3IP5 - chain A; structure by X-ray diffraction, 1.35 A resolution.

== Chain A ==
Name: ABC transporter, substrate binding protein (Amino acid)
Source organism: Agrobacterium tumefaciens
UniProtKB: Q7CX36 (Q7CX36_AGRT5); residues 2-350 here correspond to UniProt positions 24-372 (UniProt number = residue number + 22)
Chain sequence (356 residues; numbered 1 to 356; the number before each row is that of its first residue):
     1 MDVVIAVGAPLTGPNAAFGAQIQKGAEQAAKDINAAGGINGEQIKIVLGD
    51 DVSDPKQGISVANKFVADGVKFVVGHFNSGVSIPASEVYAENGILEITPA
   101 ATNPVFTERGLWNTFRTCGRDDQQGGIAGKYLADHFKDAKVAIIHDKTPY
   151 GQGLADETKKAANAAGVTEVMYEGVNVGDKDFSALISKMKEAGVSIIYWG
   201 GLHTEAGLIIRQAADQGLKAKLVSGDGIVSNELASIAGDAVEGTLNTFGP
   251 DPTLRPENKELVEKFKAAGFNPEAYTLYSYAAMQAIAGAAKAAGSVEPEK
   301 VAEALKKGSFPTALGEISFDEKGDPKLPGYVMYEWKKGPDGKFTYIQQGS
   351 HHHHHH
Disordered / not traced: 349-356
Sequence notes: expression tag (1, 351-356)
Ligand contacts: alanine (ALA): Phe77, Asn78, Ser79, Ala100, Ala101, Thr102, Asn103, Tyr150, Leu202, Asp226, Tyr275
From the paper describing this entry:
  - binding site for alanine: Phe77, Asn78, Ser79, Ala100, Ala101, Thr102, Tyr150, Leu202, Asp226, Tyr275
  - specificity-determining residues: Phe77

== In short ==
Chain A binds alanine. From the paper: a binding site for alanine at Phe77, Asn78 and Ser79 among others; the
specificity determinant Phe77.
Chain A is ABC transporter, substrate binding protein (Amino acid) (Agrobacterium tumefaciens); the structure,
Structure of Atu2422-GABA receptor in complex with alanine, was determined by X-ray diffraction together with
3IP6, 3IP7, 3IP9, 3IPA and 3IPC from the same study.
